7WGC - chains A and C; structure by electron microscopy, 3.60 A resolution.

# Chain A
Name: Processed angiotensin-converting enzyme 2
From: Homo sapiens
UniProt: Q9BYF1 (ACE2_HUMAN); residues 19-612 here = UniProt positions 19-612
Chain sequence (594 residues; row label = number of the first residue in the row):
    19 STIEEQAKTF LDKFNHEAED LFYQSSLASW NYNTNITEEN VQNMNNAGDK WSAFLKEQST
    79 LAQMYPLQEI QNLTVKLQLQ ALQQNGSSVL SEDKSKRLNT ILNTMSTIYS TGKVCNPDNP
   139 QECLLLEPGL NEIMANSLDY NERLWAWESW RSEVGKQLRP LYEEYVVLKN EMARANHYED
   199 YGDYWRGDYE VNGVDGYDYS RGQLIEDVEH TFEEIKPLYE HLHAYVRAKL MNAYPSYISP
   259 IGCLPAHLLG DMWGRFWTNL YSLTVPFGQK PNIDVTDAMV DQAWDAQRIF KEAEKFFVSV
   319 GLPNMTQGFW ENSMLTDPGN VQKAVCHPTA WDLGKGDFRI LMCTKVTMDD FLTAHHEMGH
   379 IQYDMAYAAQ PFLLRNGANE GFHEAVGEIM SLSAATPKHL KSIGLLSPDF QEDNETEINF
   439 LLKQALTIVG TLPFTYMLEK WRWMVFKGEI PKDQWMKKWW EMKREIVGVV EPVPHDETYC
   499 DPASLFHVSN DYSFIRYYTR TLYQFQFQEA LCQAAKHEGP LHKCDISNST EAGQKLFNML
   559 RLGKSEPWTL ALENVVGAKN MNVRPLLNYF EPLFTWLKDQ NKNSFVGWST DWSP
Disulfide bonds: Cys133-Cys141, Cys344-Cys361, Cys530-Cys542
Covalently attached groups: N-acetylglucosamine (NAG) linked to Asn53, Asn90, Asn322, Asn546
Curated features (UniProtKB/Swiss-Prot):
  - region (Interaction with SARS-CoV spike glycoprotein): Asp30 to Tyr41, Met82 to Pro84, Lys353 to Arg357
  - active site: Glu375 (Proton acceptor), His505 (Proton donor)
  - binding site (chloride): Arg169, Trp477, Lys481
  - binding site (substrate): Arg273, His345, Pro346, Tyr515
  - binding site (Zn(2+)): His374, His378, Glu402
  - glycosylation (N-linked (GlcNAc...) asparagine): Asn53, Asn90, Asn103, Asn322, Asn432, Asn546
  - mutagenesis: Ser19 (S19P: Increases slightly the interaction with RBD domain of SARS-CoV-2 spike protein), Gln24 to Lys26 (Slightly inhibits interaction with SARS-CoV spike glycoprotein), Gln24 (Q24T: Increases slightly the interaction with RBD domain of SARS-CoV-2 spike protein), Ala25 (A25V: Increases slightly the interaction with RBD domain of SARS-CoV-2 spike protein), Thr27 (T27Y: Increases slightly the interaction with RBD domain of SARS-CoV-2 spike protein. In sACE2.v2.2; increases interaction with RBD domain of SARS-CoV-2 spike protein ...), Leu29 (L29F: Increases slightly the interaction with RBD domain of SARS-CoV-2 spike protein), Lys31 (K31D: Abolishes interaction with SARS-CoV spike glycoprotein; K31Y: Increases slightly the interaction with RBD domain of SARS-CoV-2 spike protein), Asn33 (N33D: Increases slightly the interaction with RBD domain of SARS-CoV-2 spike protein), His34 (H34A: Increases slightly the interaction with RBD domain of SARS-CoV-2 spike protein), Glu37 (E37A: No effect on interaction with SARS-CoV spike glycoprotein), Asp38 (D38A: No effect on interaction with SARS-CoV spike glycoprotein), Leu39 (L39R: Increases slightly the interaction with RBD domain of SARS-CoV-2 spike protein), 48 further mutagenesis entries in UniProt

# Chain C
Name: Spike glycoprotein
From: Severe acute respiratory syndrome coronavirus 2
UniProt: P0DTC2 (SPIKE_SARS2); aligned to UniProt positions 1-1270 over residues 4-1273 (the alignment contains insertions or deletions, so no single offset holds)
Chain sequence (1270 residues; row label = number of the first residue in the row):
     4 MFVFLVLLPL VSSQCVNLTT RTQLPPAYTN SFTRGVYYPD KVFRSSVLHS TQDLFLPFFS
    64 NVTWFHVISG TNGTKRFDNP VLPFNDGVYF ASIEKSNIIR GWIFGTTLDS KTQSLLIVNN
   124 ATNVVIKVCE FQFCNDPFLD HKNNKSWMES EFRVYSSANN CTFEYVSQPF LMDLEGKQGN
   184 FKNLREFVFK NIDGYFKIYS KHTPIIVREP EDLPQGFSAL EPLVDLPIGI NITRFQTLLA
   244 LHRSYLTPGD SSSGWTAGAA AYYVGYLQPR TFLLKYNENG TITDAVDCAL DPLSETKCTL
   304 KSFTVEKGIY QTSNFRVQPT ESIVRFPNIT NLCPFDEVFN ATRFASVYAW NRKRISNCVA
   364 DYSVLYNLAP FFTFKCYGVS PTKLNDLCFT NVYADSFVIR GDEVRQIAPG QTGNIADYNY
   424 KLPDDFTGCV IAWNSNKLDS KVSGNYNYLY RLFRKSNLKP FERDISTEIY QAGNKPCNGV
   484 AGFNCYFPLR SYSFRPTYGV GHQPYRVVVL SFELLHAPAT VCGPKKSTNL VKNKCVNFNF
   544 NGLKGTGVLT ESNKKFLPFQ QFGRDIADTT DAVRDPQTLE ILDITPCSFG GVSVITPGTN
   604 TSNQVAVLYQ GVNCTEVPVA IHADQLTPTW RVYSTGSNVF QTRAGCLIGA EYVNNSYECD
   664 IPIGAGICAS YQTQTKSHRA AASVASQSII AYTMSLGAEN SVAYSNNSIA IPTNFTISVT
   724 TEILPVSMTK TSVDCTMYIC GDSTECSNLL LQYGSFCTQL KRALTGIAVE QDKNTQEVFA
   784 QVKQIYKTPP IKYFGGFNFS QILPDPSKPS KRSFIEDLLF NKVTLADAGF IKQYGDCLGD
   844 IAARDLICAQ KFKGLTVLPP LLTDEMIAQY TSALLAGTIT SGWTFGAGPA LQIPFPMQMA
   904 YRFNGIGVTQ NVLYENQKLI ANQFNSAIGK IQDSLSSTPS ALGKLQDVVN HNAQALNTLV
   964 KQLSSKFGAI SSVLNDIFSR LDKVEAEVQI DRLITGRLQS LQTYVTQQLI RAAEIRASAN
  1024 LAATKMSECV LGQSKRVDFC GKGYHLMSFP QSAPHGVVFL HVTYVPAQEK NFTTAPAICH
  1084 DGKAHFPREG VFVSNGTHWF VTQRNFYEPQ IITTDNTFVS GNCDVVIGIV NNTVYDPLQP
  1144 ELDSFKEELD KYFKNHTSPD VDLGDISGIN ASVVNIQKEI DRLNEVAKNL NESLIDLQEL
  1204 GKYEQYIKWP WYIWLGFIAG LIAIVMVTIM LCCMTSCCSC LKGCCSCGSC CKFDEDDSEP
  1264 VLKGVKLHYT
Not modelled in the structure: 4-329, 531-1273
Disulfide bonds: Cys336-Cys361, Cys379-Cys432, Cys391-Cys525, Cys480-Cys488
Covalently attached groups: N-acetylglucosamine (NAG) linked to Asn343
Sequence notes: variant Val70 (Ala67 in P0DTC2), Ile96 (Thr95 in P0DTC2), Asp143 (Gly142 in P0DTC2), Asp339 (Gly in P0DTC2), Leu371 (Ser in P0DTC2), Pro373 (Ser in P0DTC2), Phe375 (Ser in P0DTC2), Asn417 (Lys in P0DTC2), Lys440 (Asn in P0DTC2), Ser446 (Gly in P0DTC2), Asn477 (Ser in P0DTC2), Lys478 (Thr in P0DTC2), Ala484 (Glu in P0DTC2), Arg493 (Gln in P0DTC2), Ser496 (Gly in P0DTC2), Arg498 (Gln in P0DTC2), Tyr501 (Asn in P0DTC2), His505 (Tyr in P0DTC2), Lys547 (Thr in P0DTC2), Gly614 (Asp in P0DTC2), Tyr655 (His in P0DTC2), Lys679 (Asn in P0DTC2), His681 (Pro in P0DTC2), Ala683 (Arg in P0DTC2), Ala685 (Arg in P0DTC2), Lys764 (Asn in P0DTC2), Tyr796 (Asp in P0DTC2), Lys856 (Asn in P0DTC2), Pro892 (Ala in P0DTC2), Pro899 (Ala in P0DTC2), Pro942 (Ala in P0DTC2), His954 (Gln in P0DTC2), Lys969 (Asn in P0DTC2), Phe981 (Leu in P0DTC2); insertion (209-210); conflict Arg211 (Asn in P0DTC2), Glu212 (Leu in P0DTC2), Pro213 (Val in P0DTC2), Glu214 (Arg in P0DTC2)
Curated features (UniProtKB/Swiss-Prot):
  - lipidation (S-palmitoyl cysteine): Cys1243, Cys1250, Cys1253
  - glycosylation (N-linked (GlcNAc...) asparagine): Asn20 (complex), Asn64 (hybrid), Asn334 (complex), Asn606 (hybrid)

# Interface between chain A and chain C
Contacting residue pairs (27):
  Ser19(A) - Gly476(C)
  Ser19(A) - Asn477(C)  hydrogen bond (backbone-side chain)
  Gln24(A) - Ala475(C)
  Gln24(A) - Asn487(C)  hydrogen bond
  Thr27(A) - Phe456(C)
  Thr27(A) - Tyr489(C)
  Phe28(A) - Tyr489(C)
  Asp30(A) - Leu455(C)
  Lys31(A) - Arg493(C)
  His34(A) - Ser494(C)  hydrogen bond (side chain-backbone)
  Glu35(A) - Arg493(C)  salt bridge
  Glu37(A) - His505(C)
  Asp38(A) - Tyr449(C)  hydrogen bond
  Asp38(A) - Ser496(C)  hydrogen bond
  Tyr41(A) - Arg498(C)
  Tyr41(A) - Thr500(C)  hydrogen bond
  Tyr41(A) - Tyr501(C)
  Gln42(A) - Arg498(C)  hydrogen bond
  Leu45(A) - Thr500(C)
  Leu79(A) - Phe486(C)  hydrophobic
  Met82(A) - Phe486(C)  hydrophobic
  Tyr83(A) - Tyr489(C)
  Lys353(A) - Ser496(C)  hydrogen bond
  Lys353(A) - Tyr501(C)
  Lys353(A) - Gly502(C)  hydrogen bond (backbone-backbone)
  Lys353(A) - His505(C)
  Gly354(A) - Gly502(C)  hydrogen bond (backbone-backbone)
Also at the interface, not in a pair above, chain A (21 interface residues in all): Gln325, Asn330, Asp355
Also at the interface, not in a pair above, chain C (19 interface residues in all): Tyr453, Val503

# Summary
21 residues of chain A face 19 of chain C across their interface; the contacts include 10 hydrogen bonds and 1
salt bridge. Polar pairs include Glu35(A)-Arg493(C), Ser19(A)-Asn477(C) and Gln24(A)-Asn487(C).
Here chain A is Processed angiotensin-converting enzyme 2 (Homo sapiens) and chain C is Spike glycoprotein
(Severe acute respiratory syndrome coronavirus 2). Entry 7WGC (Neutral Omicron Spike Trimer in complex with
ACE2) was determined by electron microscopy together with 7WG7, 7WG8, 7WG9, 7WGB and 7WG6 from the same study.
